5SX5 - chains K and J of the 3 polymer chains in the assembly; structure by X-ray diffraction, 2.50 A resolution.

Chain K:
Name: Panitumumab Fab Light Chain
Organism: Homo sapiens
Notes: antibody fragment or engineered binder
Amino-acid sequence (214 residues; numbered 1 to 214; the number before each row is that of its first residue):
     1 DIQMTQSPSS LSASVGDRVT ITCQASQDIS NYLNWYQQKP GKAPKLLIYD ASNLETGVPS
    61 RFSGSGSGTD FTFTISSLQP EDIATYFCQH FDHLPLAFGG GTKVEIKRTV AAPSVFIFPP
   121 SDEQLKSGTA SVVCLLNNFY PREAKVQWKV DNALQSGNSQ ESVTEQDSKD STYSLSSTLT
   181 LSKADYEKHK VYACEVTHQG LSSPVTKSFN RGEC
Unresolved in the structure: 214
Cystine bridges: Cys23-Cys88, Cys134-Cys194

Chain J:
Name: Panitumumab Fab Heavy Chain
Organism: Homo sapiens
Notes: antibody fragment or engineered binder
Amino-acid sequence (221 residues; row label = number of the first residue in the row):
     1 QVQLQESGPG LVKPSETLSL TCTVSGGSVS SGDYYWTWIR QSPGKGLEWI GHIYYSGNTN
    61 YNPSLKSRLT ISIDTSKTQF SLKLSSVTAA DTAIYYCVRD RVTGAFDIWG QGTMVTVSSA
   121 STKGPSVFPL APCSRSTSES TAALGCLVKD YFPEPVTVSW NSGALTSGVH TFPAVLQSSG
   181 LYSLSSVVTV PSSNFGTQTY TCNVDHKPSN TKVDKTVERK C
Unresolved in the structure: 135-139, 192-197, 219-221
Cystine bridges: Cys22-Cys97, Cys146-Cys202
What the authors report for this chain:
  - specificity-determining residues: Gly104

Interface between chain K and chain J:
Pairs across the interface (67):
  Asn34(K) - Gly104(J)  hydrogen bond (side chain-backbone)
  Asn34(K) - Ala105(J)
  Tyr36(K) - Ala105(J)
  Tyr36(K) - Phe106(J)  hydrogen bond (side chain-backbone)
  Tyr36(K) - Trp109(J)
  Gln38(K) - Gln41(J)  hydrogen bond
  Gln38(K) - Tyr96(J)  hydrogen bond
  Ala43(K) - Tyr96(J)  hydrophobic
  Ala43(K) - Trp109(J)  hydrophobic
  Ala43(K) - Gly110(J)
  Pro44(K) - Trp109(J)
  Leu46(K) - Arg101(J)
  Leu46(K) - Ala105(J)  hydrophobic
  Leu46(K) - Phe106(J)
  Leu46(K) - Asp107(J)
  Tyr49(K) - Arg101(J)
  Glu55(K) - Arg101(J)  salt bridge
  Phe87(K) - Gln41(J)
  Phe87(K) - Leu47(J)  hydrophobic
  Gln89(K) - Phe106(J)
  Phe91(K) - Thr103(J)
  Phe91(K) - Gly104(J)
  Leu94(K) - Asn60(J)
  Pro95(K) - Trp49(J)  hydrophobic
  Pro95(K) - Pro63(J)
  Leu96(K) - Trp49(J)
  Leu96(K) - Phe106(J)  hydrophobic
  Phe98(K) - Ile39(J)  hydrophobic
  Phe98(K) - Leu47(J)  hydrophobic
  Phe98(K) - Phe106(J)  hydrophobic
  Phe98(K) - Trp109(J)  hydrophobic
  Phe116(K) - Thr141(J)
  Phe116(K) - Ala143(J)  hydrophobic
  Phe118(K) - Leu130(J)
  Phe118(K) - Ala131(J)
  Phe118(K) - Ala143(J)
  Pro119(K) - Ala131(J)
  Pro119(K) - Cys133(J)  hydrophobic
  Ser121(K) - Phe128(J)
  Ser121(K) - Pro129(J)
  Glu123(K) - Pro129(J)
  Gln124(K) - Phe128(J)
  Gln124(K) - Lys149(J)
  Ser131(K) - Leu147(J)
  Ser131(K) - Lys149(J)
  Val133(K) - Leu130(J)  hydrophobic
  Leu135(K) - Phe172(J)  hydrophobic
  Leu135(K) - Val187(J)  hydrophobic
  Asn137(K) - His170(J)
  Asn137(K) - Thr189(J)
  Asn138(K) - His170(J)  hydrogen bond
  Gln160(K) - Val175(J)
  Gln160(K) - Leu176(J)  hydrogen bond (side chain-backbone)
  Gln160(K) - Gln177(J)
  Glu161(K) - Val175(J)
  Ser162(K) - Phe172(J)
  Ser162(K) - Pro173(J)  hydrogen bond (side chain-backbone)
  Ser162(K) - Val175(J)
  Val163(K) - Pro173(J)
  Thr164(K) - Phe172(J)
  Ser174(K) - His170(J)  hydrogen bond
  Ser174(K) - Phe172(J)
  Leu175(K) - Phe172(J)
  Ser176(K) - Phe172(J)
  Ser176(K) - Ser185(J)
  Phe209(K) - Cys133(J)  hydrophobic
  Glu213(K) - Cys133(J)  hydrogen bond (backbone-side chain)
Also at the interface, not in a pair above, chain K (42 interface residues in all): Asp1, Lys42, Asp50, Ile117, Asp167, Asn210
Also at the interface, not in a pair above, chain J (42 interface residues in all): Glu48, Asn62, Asp100, Gln111, Pro132, Ala142, Leu144, Thr171, Lys215

Overview:
Chain K and chain J each contribute 42 residues to their interface, with 9 hydrogen bonds and 1 salt bridge.
Polar contacts include Glu55(K)-Arg101(J), Asn34(K)-Gly104(J) and Tyr36(K)-Phe106(J). The paper reports the
specificity determinant Gly104(J).
Chain K is Panitumumab Fab Light Chain and chain J is Panitumumab Fab Heavy Chain, both from Homo sapiens; the
structure, Crystal Structure of panitumumab in complex with epidermal growth factor receptor domain 3 mutant
S468R, was determined by X-ray diffraction (same publication as 5SX4).
